2QSH - chains A and X of the 4 polymer chains in the assembly; structure by X-ray diffraction, 2.81 A resolution.

# Chain A
Protein: DNA repair protein RAD4
Organism: Saccharomyces cerevisiae
Reference sequence: P14736 (RAD4_YEAST); residue numbers follow UniProt; this construct covers 101-632
Sequence (538 residues; each row starts with the number of its first residue):
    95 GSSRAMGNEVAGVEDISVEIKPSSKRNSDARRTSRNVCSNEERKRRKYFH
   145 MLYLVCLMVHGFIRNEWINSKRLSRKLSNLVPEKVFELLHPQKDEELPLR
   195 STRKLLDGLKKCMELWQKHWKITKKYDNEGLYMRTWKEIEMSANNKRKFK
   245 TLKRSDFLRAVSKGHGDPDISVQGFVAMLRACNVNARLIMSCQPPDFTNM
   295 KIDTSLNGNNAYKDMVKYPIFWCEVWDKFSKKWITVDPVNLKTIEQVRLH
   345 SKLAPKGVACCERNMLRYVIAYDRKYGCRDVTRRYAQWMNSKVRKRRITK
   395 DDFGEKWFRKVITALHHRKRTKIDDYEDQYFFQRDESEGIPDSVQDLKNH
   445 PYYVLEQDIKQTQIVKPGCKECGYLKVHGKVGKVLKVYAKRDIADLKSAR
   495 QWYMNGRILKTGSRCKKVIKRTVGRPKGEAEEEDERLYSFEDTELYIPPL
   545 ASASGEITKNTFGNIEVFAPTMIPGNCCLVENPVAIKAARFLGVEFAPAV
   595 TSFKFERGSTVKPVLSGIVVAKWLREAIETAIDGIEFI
Unresolved in the structure: 95-122, 518-525
Differences from the reference sequence: expression tag (95-100)
UniProt features mapped onto this chain:
  - DNA-binding region: D250 to F269

# Chain X
Protein: UV excision repair protein RAD23
Organism: Saccharomyces cerevisiae
Reference sequence: P32628 (RAD23_YEAST); numbering as in UniProt (aligned over 230-398)
Sequence (171 residues; numbered 228 to 398; the number before each row is that of its first residue):
   228 GSGNASSGALGTTGGATDAAQGGPPGSIGLTVEDLLSLRQVVSGNPEALA
   278 PLLENISARYPQLREHIMANPEVFVSMLLEAVGDNMQDVMEGADDMVEGE
   328 DIEVTGEAAAAGLGQGEGEGSFQVDYTPEDDQAISRLCELGFERDLVIQV
   378 YFACDKNEEAAANILFSDHAD
Unresolved in the structure: 228-255, 310-398
Differences from the reference sequence: expression tag (228-229)

# Chain A / chain X interface
Contacting residue pairs - 46 pairs, chain A then chain X:
  Y142(A) with S284(X); L290(X); R291(X)
  F143(A) with L280(X), hydrophobic; E281(X)
  M145(A) with M295(X), hydrophobic
  L146(A) with L280(X), hydrophobic
  Y147(A) with L280(X), hydrophobic
  V149(A) with V302(X), hydrophobic
  C150(A) with V269(X); L276(X), hydrophobic; L280(X), hydrophobic
  V153(A) with V269(X), hydrophobic
  H154(A) with V269(X); S270(X); P273(X)
  F156(A) with L306(X), hydrophobic
  I157(A) with V269(X), hydrophobic; S270(X)
  R158(A) with S270(X), hydrogen bond (side chain-backbone); G271(X)
  W161(A) with S270(X)
  L225(A) with P273(X), hydrophobic
  R228(A) with E274(X)
  I233(A) with E281(X)
  E234(A) with E281(X)
  S236(A) with A277(X); P278(X)
  A237(A) with E281(X)
  F243(A) with A275(X), hydrophobic
  K244(A) with N272(X)
  T245(A) with Q267(X); N272(X)
  L246(A) with Q267(X), hydrogen bond (backbone-side chain); G271(X); N272(X)
  F397(A) with M295(X)
  W401(A) with I294(X), hydrogen bond (side chain-backbone); M295(X); P298(X)
  K404(A) with A296(X), hydrogen bond (side chain-backbone); P298(X); E299(X)
  V405(A) with P298(X), hydrophobic
  A408(A) with V302(X), hydrophobic
  L409(A) with V302(X), hydrophobic
Interface residues without a listed pair, chain A (33 interface residues in all): K138, R139, L151, H411
Interface residues without a listed pair, chain X (25 interface residues in all): F301, L305

# Summary
Chain A and chain X form an interface of 33 and 25 residues respectively; the contacts include 4 hydrogen
bonds. Among the polar pairs are R158(A)-S270(X), L246(A)-Q267(X) and W401(A)-I294(X).
Chain A is DNA repair protein RAD4 and chain X is UV excision repair protein RAD23, both from Saccharomyces
cerevisiae; the structure, Crystal structure of Rad4-Rad23 bound to a mismatch DNA, was determined by X-ray
diffraction, deposited together with 2QSF and 2QSG.
